Entry 8XBH (electron microscopy, 2.83 A resolution); this record covers chains A and B of the 5 polymer chains in the assembly.

# Chain A
Name: Guanine nucleotide-binding protein G(i) subunit alpha-1
Organism: Homo sapiens
Reference sequence: P63096 (GNAI1_HUMAN); numbering as in UniProt (aligned over 1-354)
Chain sequence (354 residues; row label = number of the first residue in the row):
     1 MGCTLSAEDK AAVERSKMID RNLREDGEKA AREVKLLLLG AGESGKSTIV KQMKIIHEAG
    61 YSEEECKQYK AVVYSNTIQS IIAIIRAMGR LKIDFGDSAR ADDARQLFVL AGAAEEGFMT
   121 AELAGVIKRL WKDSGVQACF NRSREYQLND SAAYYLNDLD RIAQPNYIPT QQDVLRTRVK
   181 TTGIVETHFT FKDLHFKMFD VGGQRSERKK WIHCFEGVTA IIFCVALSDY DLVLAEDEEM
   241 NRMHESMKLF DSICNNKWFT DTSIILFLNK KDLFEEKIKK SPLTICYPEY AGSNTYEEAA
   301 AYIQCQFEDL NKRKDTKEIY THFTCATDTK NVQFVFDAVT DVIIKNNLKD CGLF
Unresolved in the structure: 1-5, 55-181, 235-238
UniProt features mapped onto this chain:
  - region: Lys35 to Thr48 (G1 motif), Asp173 to Thr181 (G2 motif), Phe196 to Arg205 (G3 motif), Ile265 to Asp272 (G4 motif), Thr324 to Thr329 (G5 motif)
  - binding site (GTP): Glu43 to Thr48, Ser151, Leu175 to Thr181, Asp200 to Gln204, Asn269 to Asp272, Ala326
  - binding site (Mg(2+)): Ser47, Thr181
  - modified residue: Arg178 (ADP-ribosylarginine), Gln204 (Deamidated glutamine), Cys351 (ADP-ribosylcysteine)
  - lipidation: Gly2 (N-myristoyl glycine), Cys3 (S-palmitoyl cysteine)

# Chain B
Name: Guanine nucleotide-binding protein G(I)/G(S)/G(T) subunit beta-1
Organism: Rattus norvegicus
Reference sequence: P54311 (GBB1_RAT); numbering as in UniProt (aligned over 2-340)
Chain sequence (344 residues; each row starts with the number of its first residue; numbers below 1 keep their minus sign (Gly-3 is residue -3)):
    -3 GSQLQSELDQ LRQEAEQLKN QIRDARKACA DATLSQITNN IDPVGRIQMR TRRTLRGHLA
    57 KIYAMHWGTD SRLLVSASQD GKLIIWDSYT TNKVHAIPLR SSWVMTCAYA PSGNYVACGG
   117 LDNICSIYNL KTREGNVRVS RELAGHTGYL SCCRFLDDNQ IVTSSGDTTC ALWDIETGQQ
   177 TTTFTGHTGD VMSLSLAPDT RLFVSGACDA SAKLWDVREG MCRQTFTGHE SDINAICFFP
   237 NGNAFATGSD DATCRLFDLR ADQELMTYSH DNIICGITSV SFSKSGRLLL AGYDDFNCNV
   297 WDALKADRAG VLAGHDNRVS CLGVTDDGMA VATGSWDSFL KIWN
Unresolved in the structure: -3 to 4
Disulfides: Cys103-Cys114
Sequence notes: expression tag (-3 to 1)
UniProt features mapped onto this chain:
  - modified residue: Ser2 (N-acetylserine), His266 (Phosphohistidine)

# Interface between chain A and chain B
Contacting residue pairs (50):
  Ala12(A) with Asn88(B)
  Val13(A) with Asn88(B)
  Arg15(A) with Lys89(B); Val90(B), hydrogen bond (side chain-backbone); His91(B)
  Ser16(A) with Asn88(B); Lys89(B), hydrogen bond (side chain-backbone)
  Ile19(A) with Lys89(B); Val90(B); Ala92(B), hydrophobic
  Asp20(A) with Gly53(B); Lys89(B), salt bridge
  Leu23(A) with Leu55(B); Lys78(B); Ile80(B), hydrophobic; Lys89(B)
  Asp26(A) with Lys78(B), salt bridge
  Gly27(A) with Leu55(B)
  Thr182(A) with Asn119(B), hydrogen bond (backbone-side chain)
  Gly183(A) with Asn119(B)
  Ile184(A) with Trp99(B); Leu117(B)
  Glu186(A) with Trp99(B), hydrogen bond
  Phe199(A) with Trp99(B), hydrophobic
  Gln204(A) with Leu117(B); Thr143(B); Gly144(B); Tyr145(B), hydrogen bond (side chain-backbone)
  Ser206(A) with Tyr145(B); Gly162(B); Asp186(B)
  Glu207(A) with Asp186(B), hydrogen bond (backbone-side chain)
  Lys210(A) with Met101(B); Tyr145(B); Met188(B); Cys204(B); Asp228(B), salt bridge; Asn230(B), hydrogen bond; Asp246(B), salt bridge
  Trp211(A) with Tyr145(B)
  His213(A) with Lys57(B), hydrogen bond (backbone-side chain); Tyr59(B); Trp332(B)
  Cys214(A) with Tyr59(B); Gln75(B), hydrogen bond (backbone-side chain); Trp99(B)
  Phe215(A) with Trp99(B), hydrophobic
  Glu216(A) with Lys57(B), hydrogen bond (backbone-side chain)
  Trp258(A) with Arg314(B); Trp332(B), hydrophobic
Interface residues without a listed pair, chain A (26 interface residues in all): Arg24, Lys35
Interface residues without a listed pair, chain B (33 interface residues in all): Arg52, Thr87, Ser98, Asp118, His142

# Overview
26 residues of chain A and 33 residues of chain B are in contact, with 10 hydrogen bonds and 4 salt bridges.
Polar contacts include Asp20(A)-Lys89(B), Asp26(A)-Lys78(B) and Lys210(A)-Asp228(B). UniProt lists 24
GTP-binding residues and Mg2+-binding residues Ser47(A) and Thr181(A) on chain A.
Chain A is Guanine nucleotide-binding protein G(i) subunit alpha-1 (Homo sapiens) and chain B is Guanine
nucleotide-binding protein G(I)/G(S)/G(T) subunit beta-1 (Rattus norvegicus); the structure, Human GPR34 -Gi
complex bound to M1, was determined by electron microscopy together with 8XBE, 8XBG and 8XBI from the same
study.
